PDB entry 1ZQB | X-ray diffraction, 3.20 A resolution | chains P and A of the 3 polymer chains in the assembly

[Chain P]
Molecule: 7-nt DNA strand
Sequence (7 nucleotides; row label = number of the first residue in the row):
     1 TCTAATG
Metal / ion sites: barium ion site 1: DT3 (shared with Lys60(A), Leu62(A), Val65(A) of chain A); barium ion site 2: DT6 (shared with Thr101(A), Val103(A), Ile106(A) of chain A); barium ion site 3: DG7 (shared with Asp190(A), Asp192(A) of chain A)

[Chain A]
Molecule: Protein (DNA polymerase beta (e.c.2.7.7.7))
Organism: Homo sapiens
Reference sequence: P06746 (DPOB_HUMAN); residues 2-335 here correspond to UniProt positions 1-334 (UniProt number = residue number - 1)
Amino-acid sequence (335 residues; row label = number of the first residue in the row):
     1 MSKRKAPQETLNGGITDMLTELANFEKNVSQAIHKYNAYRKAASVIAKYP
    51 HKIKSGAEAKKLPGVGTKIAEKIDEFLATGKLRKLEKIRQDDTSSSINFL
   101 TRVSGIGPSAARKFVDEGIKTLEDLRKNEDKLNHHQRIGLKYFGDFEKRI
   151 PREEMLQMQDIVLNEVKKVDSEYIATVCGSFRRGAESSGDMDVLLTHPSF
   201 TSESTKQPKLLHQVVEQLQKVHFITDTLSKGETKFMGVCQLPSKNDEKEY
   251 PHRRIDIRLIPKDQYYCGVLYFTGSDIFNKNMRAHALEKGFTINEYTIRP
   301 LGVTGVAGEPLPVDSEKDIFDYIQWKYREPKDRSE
Unresolved in the structure: 1-8
UniProt features mapped onto this chain:
  - binding site (K(+)): Lys61
  - binding site (Na(+)): Lys61
Metal / ion sites: barium ion site 1: Lys60, Leu62, Val65 (shared with DT3(P) of chain P); barium ion site 2: Thr101, Val103, Ile106 (shared with DT6(P) of chain P); barium ion site 3: Asp190, Asp192 (shared with DG7(P) of chain P)

[Interface between chain P and chain A]
Pairs across the interface (16):
  DA4(P) - Ser109(A)  sugar contact
  DA5(P) - Gly105(A)  phosphate contact
  DA5(P) - Ile106(A)  phosphate contact
  DA5(P) - Gly107(A)  hydrogen bond to the phosphate
  DA5(P) - Pro108(A)  phosphate contact
  DA5(P) - Ser109(A)  hydrogen bond to the phosphate
  DA5(P) - Ala110(A)  hydrogen bond to the phosphate
  DT6(P) - Val103(A)  phosphate contact
  DT6(P) - Ser104(A)  phosphate contact
  DT6(P) - Gly105(A)  hydrogen bond to the phosphate
  DT6(P) - Ile106(A)  hydrogen bond to the phosphate
  DT6(P) - Lys234(A)  base contact
  DT6(P) - Met236(A)  sugar contact
  DG7(P) - Asp192(A)  phosphate contact
  DG7(P) - Arg254(A)  salt bridge to the phosphate
  DG7(P) - Arg258(A)  phosphate contact
Other interface residues (no listed pair), chain A (17 interface residues in all): Thr101, Ala111, Asp190, Asp256

[Overview]
Chain P and chain A form an interface of 4 and 17 residues respectively; the contacts include 5 hydrogen bonds
and 1 salt bridge. Polar contacts include DA5(P)-Gly107(A), DA5(P)-Ser109(A) and DA5(P)-Ala110(A). Curated
annotation (UniProt) lists K+-binding residue Lys61(A) and Na+-binding residue Lys61(A) on chain A.
Here chain P is a 7-nt DNA strand and chain A is Protein (DNA polymerase beta (e.c.2.7.7.7)) (Homo sapiens).
Entry 1ZQB (DNA polymerase beta (pol B) (e.c.2.7.7.7) complexed with seven base pairs of DNA; soaked in the
...) was determined by X-ray diffraction together with 1ZQA, 1ZQC, 1ZQD, 1ZQE, 1ZQG, 1ZQH and 28 further
entries from the same study.
